6TZ9 - chains C and G of the 26 polymer chains in the assembly; structure by electron microscopy, 6.20 A resolution (low resolution: residue-level contacts below are approximate; hydrogen-bond / salt-bridge calls are withheld).

[Chain C (and G)]
Name: Charged multivesicular body protein 1b
Source organism: Homo sapiens
Notes: chain G of this document is another copy of the same molecule, construct and numbering; everything in this record applies to it too
Reference sequence: Q7LBR1 (CHM1B_HUMAN); residue numbers follow UniProt; this construct covers 1-199
Amino-acid sequence (199 residues; each row starts with the number of its first residue):
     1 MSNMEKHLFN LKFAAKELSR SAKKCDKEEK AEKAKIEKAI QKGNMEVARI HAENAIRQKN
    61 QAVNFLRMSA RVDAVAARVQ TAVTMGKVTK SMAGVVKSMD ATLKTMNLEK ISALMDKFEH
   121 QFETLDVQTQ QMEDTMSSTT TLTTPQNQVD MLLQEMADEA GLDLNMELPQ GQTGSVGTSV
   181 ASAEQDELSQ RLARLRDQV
Disordered / not traced: 1, 165-199
Differences from the reference sequence: engineered mutation Glu37 (Lys in Q7LBR1)
UniProt features mapped onto this chain:
  - region: Met132 to Met156 (Interaction with IST1), Gly174 to Val199 (Interaction with SPAST), Val180 to Val199 (Interaction with VTA1), Val180 to Arg196 (Interaction with VPS4A, MITD1 and STAMBP), Ala183 to Val199 (Interaction with VPS4B)
  - motif: Asp186 to Arg196 (MIT-interacting motif)
  - mutagenesis: Asp158 to Glu159 (Diminishes interaction with VPS4B), Thr178 (T178R: Abolishes interaction with SPAST and no effect on interaction with VPS4A; when associated with R-181 and R-184), Ala181 (A181R: Abolishes interaction with SPAScT and no effect on interaction with VPS4A; when associated with R-178 and R-184), Glu184 (E184A: Decreases interaction with SPAST; E184R: Abolishes interaction with SPAST and no effect on interaction with VPS4A; when associated with R-178 and R-181), Leu188 (L188A: Abolishes interaction with SPAST and VPS4A; when associated with A-192), Leu192 (L192A: Abolishes interaction with SPAST and VPS4A; when associated with A-188; L192A: Abolishes interaction with VPS4B), Leu195 (L195A: Abolishes interaction with VPS4B)

[Interface between chain C and chain G]
Pairs across the interface (17; chain C residue first):
  Glu37(C) - Met156(G)
  Glu37(C) - Glu159(G)
  Ile40(C) - Leu162(G)
  Met45(C) - Leu164(G)
  Ala48(C) - Leu153(G)
  Arg49(C) - Leu153(G)
  Ala52(C) - Val149(G)
  Glu53(C) - Thr144(G)
  Ile56(C) - Thr143(G)
  Ile56(C) - Gln148(G)
  Ile56(C) - Val149(G)
  Ile56(C) - Leu152(G)
  Arg57(C) - Thr140(G)
  Arg57(C) - Thr143(G)
  Arg57(C) - Thr144(G)
  Lys59(C) - Leu152(G)
  Asn60(C) - Thr143(G)
Also at the interface, not in a pair above, chain C (12 interface residues in all): Lys33
Also at the interface, not in a pair above, chain G (12 interface residues in all): Pro145

[Overview]
The chain C/chain G interface involves 12 residues from each chain. Curated annotation (UniProt) lists 8
mutagenesis sites on chain C.
Chain C and chain G are both Charged multivesicular body protein 1b (Homo sapiens); the structure, CryoEM
reconstruction of membrane-bound ESCRT-III filament composed of CHMP1B only, was determined by electron
microscopy (same publication as 6TZ4, 6TZ5 and 6TZA).
